8G6E - chains J and Z of the 28 polymer chains in the assembly; structure by electron microscopy, 2.18 A resolution.

== Chain J ==
Molecule: Proteasome subunit beta
From: Plasmodium falciparum NF54
Reference sequence: A0A2I0BXS0 (A0A2I0BXS0_PLAFO); residues 1-218 here = UniProt positions 1-218
Sequence (218 residues; row label = number of the first residue in the row):
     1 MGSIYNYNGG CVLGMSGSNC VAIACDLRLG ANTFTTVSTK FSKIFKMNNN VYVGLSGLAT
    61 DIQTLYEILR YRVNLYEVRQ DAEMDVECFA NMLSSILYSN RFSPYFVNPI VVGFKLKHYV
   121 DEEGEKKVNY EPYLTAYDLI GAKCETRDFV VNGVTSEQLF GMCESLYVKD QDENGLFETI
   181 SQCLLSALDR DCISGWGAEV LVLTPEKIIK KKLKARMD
Disordered / not traced: 1, 120-126
Ligand contacts:
  - YRE ((7S,10S,13S)-N-cyclopentyl-10-[2-(morpholin-4-yl)ethyl]-9,12-dioxo-13-(2-oxopyrrolidin-1-yl)-2-oxa-8,11-diazabicyclo[13.3.1]nonadeca-1(19),15,17-triene-7-carboxamide), molecule 1: Thr64, Ile68, Tyr71, Tyr105
  - YRE, molecule 2: Arg101, Ala136, Tyr137, Asp138, Leu139, Ile140, Ala142, Lys143, Cys144
From the paper describing this entry:
  - binding site for YRE: Ile68, Tyr71, Asp138, Leu139, Ile140, Cys144

== Chain Z ==
Molecule: Proteasome subunit beta
From: Plasmodium falciparum NF54
Reference sequence: W7K6A8 (W7K6A8_PLAFO); residues 1-211 here correspond to UniProt positions 61-271 (UniProt number = residue number + 60)
Sequence (211 residues; each row starts with the number of its first residue):
     1 TTTLAFKFKD GIIVAVDSRA SMGSFISSQN VEKIIEINKN ILGTMAGGAA DCLYWEKYLG
    61 KIIKIYELRN NEKISVRAAS TILSNILYQY KGYGLCCGII LSGYDHTGFN MFYVDDSGKK
   121 VEGNLFSCGS GSTYAYSILD SAYDYNLNLD QAVELARNAI YHATFRDGGS GGKVRVFHIH
   181 KNGYDKIIEG EDVFDLHYHY TNPEQKDQYV M
Ligand contacts: YRE ((7S,10S,13S)-N-cyclopentyl-10-[2-(morpholin-4-yl)ethyl]-9,12-dioxo-13-(2-oxopyrrolidin-1-yl)-2-oxa-8,11-diazabicyclo[13.3.1]nonadeca-1(19),15,17-triene-7-carboxamide): Thr1, Arg19, Ala20, Ser21, Met22, Ser27, Val31, Lys33, Met45, Ala46, Gly47, Gly48, Ala49, Asp51, Cys96
From the paper describing this entry:
  - binding site for YRE: Ala20, Ser21, Met22, Gly23, Met45, Gly47, Gly48, Ala49

== Chain J / chain Z interface ==
Pairs across the interface (50; chain J residue first):
  Asn6(J) - Ser24(Z)
  Leu27(J) - Gln208(Z)
  Phe34(J) - Arg166(Z)
  Phe34(J) - Asp167(Z)
  Phe34(J) - Gly168(Z)  hydrogen bond (backbone-backbone)
  Thr35(J) - Tyr134(Z)
  Thr35(J) - Arg166(Z)
  Thr36(J) - Arg166(Z)  hydrogen bond (backbone-side chain)
  Thr36(J) - Met211(Z)
  Val37(J) - Arg166(Z)
  Val37(J) - Met211(Z)
  Thr39(J) - Gln208(Z)  hydrogen bond (backbone-side chain)
  Thr39(J) - Tyr209(Z)  hydrogen bond (side chain-backbone)
  Thr39(J) - Val210(Z)
  Thr39(J) - Met211(Z)  hydrogen bond (side chain-backbone)
  Lys40(J) - Val210(Z)
  Gln158(J) - Phe25(Z)
  Asp189(J) - Ile26(Z)
  Arg190(J) - Phe25(Z)
  Arg190(J) - Ile26(Z)  hydrogen bond (backbone-backbone)
  Arg190(J) - Ser27(Z)  hydrogen bond (side chain-backbone)
  Asp191(J) - Ser24(Z)
  Asp191(J) - Ile26(Z)
  Cys192(J) - Ser21(Z)
  Cys192(J) - Ser24(Z)  hydrogen bond (backbone-backbone)
  Cys192(J) - Ile26(Z)  hydrophobic
  Cys192(J) - Gly168(Z)
  Trp196(J) - Phe165(Z)  hydrogen bond (side chain-backbone)
  Trp196(J) - Gly168(Z)
  Trp196(J) - Gln208(Z)  hydrogen bond (backbone-side chain)
  Gly197(J) - Gln208(Z)
  Lys214(J) - Phe194(Z)
  Lys214(J) - Tyr198(Z)
  Lys214(J) - Gln205(Z)
  Ala215(J) - Phe194(Z)
  Ala215(J) - Tyr198(Z)  hydrogen bond (backbone-side chain)
  Arg216(J) - Gly172(Z)  hydrogen bond (side chain-backbone)
  Arg216(J) - Asp192(Z)  salt bridge
  Arg216(J) - Val193(Z)
  Arg216(J) - Phe194(Z)
  Met217(J) - Phe165(Z)
  Met217(J) - His197(Z)
  Asp218(J) - Arg19(Z)  salt bridge
  Asp218(J) - Gln29(Z)
  Asp218(J) - Thr164(Z)
  Asp218(J) - Asp167(Z)
  Asp218(J) - Ser170(Z)
  Asp218(J) - Gly171(Z)
  Asp218(J) - Gly172(Z)  hydrogen bond (side chain-backbone)
  Asp218(J) - Val193(Z)
Other interface residues (no listed pair), chain J (24 interface residues in all): Arg28, Ser38, Ile193, Lys212
Other interface residues (no listed pair), chain Z (30 interface residues in all): Gly23, Ser28, Gly169, Asp207

== Overview ==
24 residues of chain J face 30 of chain Z across their interface; the contacts include 13 hydrogen bonds and 2
salt bridges. Polar contacts include Arg216(J)-Asp192(Z), Asp218(J)-Arg19(Z) and Thr36(J)-Arg166(Z). Chain J
binds compound YRE. Ligands of chain Z: compound YRE. From the paper: a binding site for YRE at Ile68(J),
Tyr71(J) and Ala20(Z) among others.
Chain J is Proteasome subunit beta and chain Z is Proteasome subunit beta, both from Plasmodium falciparum
NF54; the structure, Structure of the Plasmodium falciparum 20S proteasome complexed with inhibitor TDI-8304,
was determined by electron microscopy together with 8G6F from the same study.
